4XRP - chains B and C of the 6 polymer chains in the assembly; structure by X-ray diffraction, 3.30 A resolution.

# Chain B
Name: Rnl
Organism: Capnocytophaga gingivalis
UniProtKB: C2M8N4 (C2M8N4_CAPGI); numbering as in UniProt (aligned over 1-394)
Sequence (394 residues; each row starts with the number of its first residue):
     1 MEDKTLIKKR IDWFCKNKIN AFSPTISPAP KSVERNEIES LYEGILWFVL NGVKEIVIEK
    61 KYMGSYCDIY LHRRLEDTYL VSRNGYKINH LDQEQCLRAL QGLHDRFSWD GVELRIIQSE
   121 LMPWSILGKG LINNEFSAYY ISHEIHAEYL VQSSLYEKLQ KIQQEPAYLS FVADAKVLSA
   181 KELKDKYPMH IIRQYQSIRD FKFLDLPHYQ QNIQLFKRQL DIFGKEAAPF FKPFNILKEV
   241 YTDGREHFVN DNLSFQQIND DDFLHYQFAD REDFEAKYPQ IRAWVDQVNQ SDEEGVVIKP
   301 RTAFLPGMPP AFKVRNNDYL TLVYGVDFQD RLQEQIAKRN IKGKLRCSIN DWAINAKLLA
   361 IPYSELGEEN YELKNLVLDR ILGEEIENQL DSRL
Metal / ion sites: Mg2+ near Glu-43 (its only coordinating residue here)

# Chain C
Name: Hen1
Organism: Capnocytophaga gingivalis
UniProtKB: C2M7I7 (C2M7I7_CAPGI); residue numbers follow UniProt; this construct covers 1-436
Sequence (436 residues; each row starts with the number of its first residue):
     1 MILQIHSQNP HLLDLLNKNP HTDLGIYAKS LRNGQLIGNA VSAYQYDVVF QDTRYSYLPE
    61 ESNQIDFQSY CSPLVILHIC NEFFKELLQE KQTYWSQQIK WLERTRAEVD TYPCTIEVKN
   121 LYANSTWYSK GHFMMERYFK NIHITPIVGN NLSLRVEGKS VFEAMNLLSF IAVTTHITNT
   181 YGEYTYIDDH FAQKYARILT NIPQVPYFVF YLFIKRAIKS ERQFAEIKPM FEAYFKEEGL
   241 DIDFQFTDTH GSRMDFIVKE LGMEYPILDI GCGELKYYRR FMRRNYNYSH PYFATDTDKS
   301 VGDYAALLKE RMEADNLYFF SDWTDYEYKN PVNIILTEVI EHNTPEAAEA LVKHCLSLNF
   361 HKMIITTPNS LFNKYYFDED PESLRHEDHH FEWTPQEFQD FIRHCVGDTS LEVTYCGIGD
   421 RINGETPTQA VVITRK
Not modelled in the structure: 378-388, 436

# How chain B and chain C interact
Residue-residue contacts (70):
  Asn-134(B) / Gly-149(C)
  Glu-135(B) / Phe-67(C)
  Glu-135(B) / Tyr-122(C)  hydrogen bond
  Glu-135(B) / Asn-150(C)
  Ser-137(B) / Val-148(C)
  Ala-138(B) / Phe-67(C)  hydrophobic
  Ala-138(B) / Asn-151(C)
  Tyr-139(B) / Ile-65(C)  hydrophobic
  Tyr-139(B) / Asp-66(C)
  Tyr-139(B) / Phe-67(C)  hydrophobic
  Ile-141(B) / Ile-147(C)  hydrophobic
  Ser-142(B) / Phe-67(C)
  Ser-142(B) / Tyr-70(C)
  Ser-142(B) / Asn-120(C)  hydrogen bond
  His-143(B) / Tyr-70(C)
  His-146(B) / Ile-2(C)
  His-146(B) / Phe-50(C)
  His-146(B) / Gln-51(C)  hydrogen bond
  His-146(B) / Tyr-70(C)
  Tyr-149(B) / Ile-2(C)  hydrophobic
  Tyr-149(B) / Gln-4(C)
  Tyr-149(B) / Asp-47(C)  hydrogen bond
  Tyr-149(B) / Val-49(C)  hydrophobic
  Leu-150(B) / Gln-51(C)
  Ser-154(B) / Asn-39(C)
  Ser-154(B) / Val-41(C)
  Leu-155(B) / Ile-37(C)  hydrophobic
  Leu-155(B) / Asn-39(C)
  Leu-155(B) / Val-49(C)  hydrophobic
  Lys-158(B) / Leu-24(C)  hydrogen bond (side chain-backbone)
  Lys-158(B) / Ile-26(C)
  Lys-158(B) / Asn-39(C)  hydrogen bond
  Lys-158(B) / Ala-40(C)  hydrogen bond (side chain-backbone)
  Leu-159(B) / Ile-26(C)  hydrophobic
  Lys-161(B) / Leu-24(C)
  Ile-162(B) / Asp-23(C)
  Ile-162(B) / Leu-24(C)  hydrophobic
  Arg-193(B) / Tyr-27(C)
  Arg-193(B) / Ala-28(C)  hydrogen bond (side chain-backbone)
  Gln-194(B) / Asp-23(C)
  Gln-194(B) / Ile-26(C)  hydrogen bond (side chain-backbone)
  Gln-194(B) / Tyr-27(C)
  Gln-194(B) / Ala-28(C)  hydrogen bond (side chain-backbone)
  Tyr-195(B) / Asp-23(C)  hydrogen bond
  Ser-197(B) / Ala-28(C)
  Ser-197(B) / Lys-29(C)  hydrogen bond (side chain-backbone)
  Ser-197(B) / Ser-30(C)
  Ser-197(B) / Gln-35(C)  hydrogen bond
  Ser-197(B) / Ile-37(C)
  Ile-198(B) / Ala-28(C)  hydrophobic
  Asp-200(B) / Gln-35(C)
  Phe-201(B) / Gln-35(C)
  Phe-201(B) / Ile-37(C)  hydrophobic
  Phe-201(B) / Gln-51(C)
  Lys-202(B) / Gln-51(C)
  Leu-204(B) / Gln-51(C)
  Tyr-209(B) / Tyr-70(C)
  Leu-322(B) / Ile-65(C)
  Val-323(B) / Ile-65(C)
  Tyr-324(B) / Ile-65(C)
  Gly-325(B) / Ile-65(C)
  Arg-331(B) / Arg-54(C)
  Arg-331(B) / Tyr-55(C)  hydrogen bond
  Glu-334(B) / Arg-54(C)  salt bridge
  Glu-334(B) / Tyr-55(C)
  Lys-338(B) / Tyr-55(C)  hydrogen bond
  Lys-338(B) / Glu-60(C)  salt bridge
  Asp-391(B) / Asn-63(C)
  Ser-392(B) / Asn-63(C)
  Arg-393(B) / Asn-63(C)
Other interface residues (no listed pair), chain B (44 interface residues in all): Phe-136, Ile-145, Ser-153, Tyr-156, Phe-216, Gln-335, Leu-390
Other interface residues (no listed pair), chain C (37 interface residues in all): Gly-25, Leu-36, Thr-53, Lys-119

# Summary
Chain B and chain C form an interface of 44 and 37 residues respectively; the contacts include 15 hydrogen
bonds and 2 salt bridges. Polar contacts include Glu-334(B)/Arg-54(C), Lys-338(B)/Glu-60(C) and
Glu-135(B)/Tyr-122(C).
Here chain B is Rnl and chain C is Hen1, both from Capnocytophaga gingivalis. Entry 4XRP (Structure of the
Pnkp1/Rnl/Hen1 RNA repair complex) was determined by X-ray diffraction together with 4XRU from the same study.
